Entry 3SRA (X-ray diffraction, 2.30 A resolution); this record covers chains A and B.

Chain A:
Molecule: Acyl-homoserine lactone acylase PvdQ subunit alpha
From: Pseudomonas aeruginosa PAO1
Notes: fragment: alpha subunit
UniProtKB: Q9I194 (PVDQ_PSEAE); residues 29-191 here = UniProt positions 29-191
Sequence (163 residues; each row starts with the number of its first residue):
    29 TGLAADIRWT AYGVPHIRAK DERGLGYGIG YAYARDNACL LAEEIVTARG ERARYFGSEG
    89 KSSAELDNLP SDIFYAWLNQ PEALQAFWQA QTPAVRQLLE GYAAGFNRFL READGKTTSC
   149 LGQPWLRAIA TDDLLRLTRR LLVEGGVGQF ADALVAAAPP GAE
Disulfide bonds: C67-C148

Chain B:
Molecule: Acyl-homoserine lactone acylase PvdQ subunit beta
From: Pseudomonas aeruginosa PAO1
Notes: fragment: beta subunit
UniProtKB: Q9I194 (PVDQ_PSEAE); residue numbers follow UniProt; this construct covers 217-762
Sequence (546 residues; numbered 217 to 762; the number before each row is that of its first residue):
   217 SNAIAVGSER SADGKGMLLA NPHFPWNGAM RFYQMHLTIP GRLDVMGASL PGLPVVNIGF
   277 SRHLAWTHTV DTSSHFTLYR LALDPKDPRR YLVDGRSLPL EEKSVAIEVR GADGKLSRVE
   337 HKVYQSIYGP LVVWPGKLDW NRSEAYALRD ANLENTRVLQ QWYSINQASD VADLRRRVEA
   397 LQGIPWVNTL AADEQGNALY MNQSVVPYLK PELIPACAIP QLVAEGLPAL QGQDSRCAWS
   457 RDPAAAQAGI TPAAQLPVLL RRDFVQNSND SAWLTNPASP LQGFSPLVSQ EKPIGPRARY
   517 ALSRLQGKQP LEAKTLEEMV TANHVFSADQ VLPDLLRLCR DNQGEKSLAR ACAALAQWDR
   577 GANLDSGSGF VYFQRFMQRF AELDGAWKEP FDAQRPLDTP QGIALDRPQV ATQVRQALAD
   637 AAAEVEKSGI PDGARWGDLQ VSTRGQERIA IPGGDGHFGV YNAIQSVRKG DHLEVVGGTS
   697 YIQLVTFPEE GPKARGLLAF SQSSDPRSPH YRDQTELFSR QQWQTLPFSD RQIDADPQLQ
   757 RLSIRE
Disulfide bonds: C433-C453, C555-C568
Covalently attached groups: myristic acid (MYR) linked to S217
Curated features (UniProtKB/Swiss-Prot):
  - active site: S217 (Nucleophile)

How chain A and chain B interact:
Residue-residue contacts (182):
  T29(A) - E762(B)
  G30(A) - E762(B)
  L31(A) - R761(B)
  L31(A) - E762(B)  hydrogen bond (backbone-backbone)
  A32(A) - I760(B)
  A33(A) - S759(B)
  A33(A) - I760(B)  hydrogen bond (backbone-backbone)
  D34(A) - R757(B)  salt bridge
  D34(A) - L758(B)
  D34(A) - S759(B)  hydrogen bond
  I35(A) - Q756(B)
  I35(A) - R757(B)
  I35(A) - L758(B)  hydrogen bond (backbone-backbone)
  I35(A) - I760(B)  hydrophobic
  R36(A) - D746(B)  salt bridge
  R36(A) - I749(B)
  R36(A) - L755(B)
  R36(A) - Q756(B)
  R36(A) - R757(B)
  W37(A) - L755(B)
  W37(A) - Q756(B)  hydrogen bond (backbone-backbone)
  W37(A) - L758(B)  hydrophobic
  T38(A) - P743(B)
  T38(A) - I749(B)
  T38(A) - D752(B)
  A39(A) - D752(B)  hydrogen bond (backbone-side chain)
  Y40(A) - Q718(B)
  Y40(A) - H726(B)  hydrogen bond (backbone-side chain)
  Y40(A) - D729(B)
  Y40(A) - Q730(B)
  Y40(A) - L733(B)
  Y40(A) - Q740(B)
  G41(A) - Q718(B)  hydrogen bond (backbone-side chain)
  G41(A) - H726(B)  hydrogen bond (backbone-side chain)
  V42(A) - Q250(B)
  V42(A) - M262(B)  hydrophobic
  V42(A) - Q718(B)
  P43(A) - Y249(B)
  P43(A) - Q250(B)
  P43(A) - M251(B)
  P43(A) - H252(B)  hydrogen bond (backbone-backbone)
  P43(A) - Q718(B)
  H44(A) - H252(B)  hydrogen bond
  H44(A) - M262(B)
  H44(A) - P743(B)
  H44(A) - I749(B)
  I45(A) - H252(B)  hydrogen bond (backbone-backbone)
  I45(A) - L253(B)
  I45(A) - T254(B)  hydrogen bond (backbone-backbone)
  R46(A) - T254(B)
  R46(A) - R757(B)
  A47(A) - T254(B)  hydrogen bond (backbone-backbone)
  A47(A) - I255(B)
  A47(A) - P256(B)
  K48(A) - I255(B)
  D49(A) - I255(B)
  E50(A) - I255(B)
  E50(A) - R258(B)  salt bridge
  E50(A) - Y379(B)  hydrogen bond
  L53(A) - T254(B)
  L53(A) - L259(B)  hydrophobic
  Y55(A) - I760(B)  hydrophobic
  Y55(A) - R761(B)
  Y55(A) - E762(B)  hydrogen bond
  I57(A) - M251(B)  hydrophobic
  I57(A) - L253(B)  hydrophobic
  I57(A) - P270(B)
  Y59(A) - L758(B)
  Y59(A) - I760(B)  hydrophobic
  A60(A) - Y249(B)  hydrogen bond (backbone-side chain)
  Y61(A) - Y249(B)  hydrophobic
  Y61(A) - P267(B)
  R63(A) - Q756(B)  hydrogen bond
  D64(A) - Y249(B)  hydrogen bond
  D64(A) - S719(B)  hydrogen bond (backbone-side chain)
  D64(A) - S720(B)
  D64(A) - D721(B)
  N65(A) - Y249(B)
  N65(A) - Q718(B)  hydrogen bond (side chain-backbone)
  N65(A) - S719(B)
  N65(A) - S720(B)  hydrogen bond
  C67(A) - D721(B)
  L68(A) - G244(B)
  L68(A) - R247(B)
  L68(A) - P267(B)  hydrophobic
  L68(A) - S720(B)
  L69(A) - P267(B)
  L69(A) - G268(B)
  E72(A) - G244(B)
  E72(A) - A245(B)
  A81(A) - E324(B)
  A81(A) - V325(B)
  A81(A) - R326(B)  hydrogen bond (backbone-backbone)
  R82(A) - E324(B)  hydrogen bond (backbone-backbone)
  R82(A) - R326(B)
  R82(A) - L332(B)
  Y83(A) - R326(B)
  G85(A) - R326(B)
  S91(A) - G244(B)
  L97(A) - I323(B)  hydrophobic
  D100(A) - I323(B)
  I101(A) - V321(B)  hydrophobic
  I101(A) - I323(B)  hydrophobic
  I101(A) - H337(B)
  A104(A) - I323(B)  hydrophobic
  W105(A) - V321(B)
  W105(A) - V339(B)
  W105(A) - Q341(B)  hydrogen bond
  W105(A) - P346(B)  hydrophobic
  L106(A) - L369(B)  hydrophobic
  Q108(A) - K319(B)
  F115(A) - N371(B)
  F115(A) - T372(B)
  A118(A) - T372(B)
  Q119(A) - T372(B)  hydrogen bond (side chain-backbone)
  T120(A) - Q376(B)
  V123(A) - L375(B)  hydrophobic
  V123(A) - Q376(B)
  L126(A) - P270(B)
  L126(A) - Y379(B)  hydrophobic
  L127(A) - P270(B)  hydrophobic
  L127(A) - L375(B)  hydrophobic
  Y130(A) - G268(B)  hydrogen bond (side chain-backbone)
  R136(A) - I760(B)
  R136(A) - R761(B)  hydrogen bond (side chain-backbone)
  R136(A) - E762(B)
  R139(A) - E762(B)  salt bridge
  G143(A) - R723(B)  hydrogen bond (backbone-side chain)
  K144(A) - R723(B)
  T145(A) - D721(B)
  T146(A) - D721(B)
  T146(A) - R723(B)  hydrogen bond (backbone-side chain)
  S147(A) - D721(B)  hydrogen bond
  S147(A) - R723(B)  hydrogen bond
  L162(A) - G268(B)
  T166(A) - L269(B)
  T166(A) - V374(B)
  T166(A) - L375(B)
  R167(A) - L369(B)
  R168(A) - A245(B)
  L169(A) - A245(B)
  L169(A) - M246(B)  hydrophobic
  L169(A) - W402(B)  hydrogen bond (backbone-side chain)
  L170(A) - N368(B)
  L170(A) - N371(B)
  L170(A) - P401(B)  hydrophobic
  L170(A) - W402(B)  hydrogen bond (backbone-side chain)
  V171(A) - D366(B)
  V171(A) - L369(B)  hydrophobic
  E172(A) - M246(B)
  E172(A) - W402(B)
  G173(A) - H291(B)
  G173(A) - F292(B)
  G173(A) - W402(B)
  G174(A) - F292(B)
  G174(A) - D366(B)
  V175(A) - L364(B)  hydrophobic
  V175(A) - D366(B)  hydrogen bond (backbone-side chain)
  F178(A) - F292(B)  hydrophobic
  F178(A) - V348(B)  hydrophobic
  F178(A) - W350(B)  hydrophobic
  F178(A) - L364(B)  hydrophobic
  A181(A) - V348(B)
  A181(A) - V349(B)  hydrogen bond (backbone-backbone)
  A181(A) - W350(B)
  L182(A) - P346(B)  hydrophobic
  L182(A) - L347(B)
  L182(A) - V348(B)
  V183(A) - H337(B)  hydrogen bond (backbone-side chain)
  A185(A) - Y340(B)
  A185(A) - L347(B)
  A185(A) - V348(B)
  A185(A) - V349(B)  hydrophobic
  A185(A) - W356(B)
  A186(A) - W356(B)
  P187(A) - R305(B)
  P187(A) - Y340(B)
  P187(A) - W356(B)
  P188(A) - P304(B)  hydrophobic
  P188(A) - W356(B)
  P188(A) - N357(B)
  G189(A) - R358(B)  hydrogen bond (backbone-side chain)
Interface residues without a listed pair, chain A (88 interface residues in all): G78, S86, A122, A132, L165, A184
Interface residues without a listed pair, chain B (87 interface residues in all): L266, V271, L294, V335, L354, L443, P722, S724, P725, D750, Q754

Overview:
The interface between chain A and chain B involves 88 residues on one side and 87 on the other, with 38
hydrogen bonds and 4 salt bridges. Among the polar pairs are D34(A)-R757(B), R36(A)-D746(B) and
E50(A)-R258(B). Myristic acid is covalently linked to S217(B).
Here chain A is Acyl-homoserine lactone acylase PvdQ subunit alpha and chain B is Acyl-homoserine lactone
acylase PvdQ subunit beta, both from Pseudomonas aeruginosa PAO1. Entry 3SRA (Structure of Pseudomonas
aerugionsa PvdQ covalently acylated with myristic acid from PVDIq) was determined by X-ray diffraction (same
publication as 3SRB, 3SRC, 3L94 and 3L91).
